PDB entry 4Y7N | X-ray diffraction, 3.30 A resolution | chains A and N of the 13 polymer chains in the assembly

== Chain A ==
Molecule: DNA-directed RNA polymerase II subunit RPB1
Organism: Saccharomyces cerevisiae (strain ATCC 204508 / S288c)
Notes: EC 2.7.7.6
UniProtKB: P04050 (RPB1_YEAST); numbering as in UniProt (aligned over 1-1733)
Chain sequence (1733 residues; numbered 1 to 1733; the number before each row is that of its first residue):
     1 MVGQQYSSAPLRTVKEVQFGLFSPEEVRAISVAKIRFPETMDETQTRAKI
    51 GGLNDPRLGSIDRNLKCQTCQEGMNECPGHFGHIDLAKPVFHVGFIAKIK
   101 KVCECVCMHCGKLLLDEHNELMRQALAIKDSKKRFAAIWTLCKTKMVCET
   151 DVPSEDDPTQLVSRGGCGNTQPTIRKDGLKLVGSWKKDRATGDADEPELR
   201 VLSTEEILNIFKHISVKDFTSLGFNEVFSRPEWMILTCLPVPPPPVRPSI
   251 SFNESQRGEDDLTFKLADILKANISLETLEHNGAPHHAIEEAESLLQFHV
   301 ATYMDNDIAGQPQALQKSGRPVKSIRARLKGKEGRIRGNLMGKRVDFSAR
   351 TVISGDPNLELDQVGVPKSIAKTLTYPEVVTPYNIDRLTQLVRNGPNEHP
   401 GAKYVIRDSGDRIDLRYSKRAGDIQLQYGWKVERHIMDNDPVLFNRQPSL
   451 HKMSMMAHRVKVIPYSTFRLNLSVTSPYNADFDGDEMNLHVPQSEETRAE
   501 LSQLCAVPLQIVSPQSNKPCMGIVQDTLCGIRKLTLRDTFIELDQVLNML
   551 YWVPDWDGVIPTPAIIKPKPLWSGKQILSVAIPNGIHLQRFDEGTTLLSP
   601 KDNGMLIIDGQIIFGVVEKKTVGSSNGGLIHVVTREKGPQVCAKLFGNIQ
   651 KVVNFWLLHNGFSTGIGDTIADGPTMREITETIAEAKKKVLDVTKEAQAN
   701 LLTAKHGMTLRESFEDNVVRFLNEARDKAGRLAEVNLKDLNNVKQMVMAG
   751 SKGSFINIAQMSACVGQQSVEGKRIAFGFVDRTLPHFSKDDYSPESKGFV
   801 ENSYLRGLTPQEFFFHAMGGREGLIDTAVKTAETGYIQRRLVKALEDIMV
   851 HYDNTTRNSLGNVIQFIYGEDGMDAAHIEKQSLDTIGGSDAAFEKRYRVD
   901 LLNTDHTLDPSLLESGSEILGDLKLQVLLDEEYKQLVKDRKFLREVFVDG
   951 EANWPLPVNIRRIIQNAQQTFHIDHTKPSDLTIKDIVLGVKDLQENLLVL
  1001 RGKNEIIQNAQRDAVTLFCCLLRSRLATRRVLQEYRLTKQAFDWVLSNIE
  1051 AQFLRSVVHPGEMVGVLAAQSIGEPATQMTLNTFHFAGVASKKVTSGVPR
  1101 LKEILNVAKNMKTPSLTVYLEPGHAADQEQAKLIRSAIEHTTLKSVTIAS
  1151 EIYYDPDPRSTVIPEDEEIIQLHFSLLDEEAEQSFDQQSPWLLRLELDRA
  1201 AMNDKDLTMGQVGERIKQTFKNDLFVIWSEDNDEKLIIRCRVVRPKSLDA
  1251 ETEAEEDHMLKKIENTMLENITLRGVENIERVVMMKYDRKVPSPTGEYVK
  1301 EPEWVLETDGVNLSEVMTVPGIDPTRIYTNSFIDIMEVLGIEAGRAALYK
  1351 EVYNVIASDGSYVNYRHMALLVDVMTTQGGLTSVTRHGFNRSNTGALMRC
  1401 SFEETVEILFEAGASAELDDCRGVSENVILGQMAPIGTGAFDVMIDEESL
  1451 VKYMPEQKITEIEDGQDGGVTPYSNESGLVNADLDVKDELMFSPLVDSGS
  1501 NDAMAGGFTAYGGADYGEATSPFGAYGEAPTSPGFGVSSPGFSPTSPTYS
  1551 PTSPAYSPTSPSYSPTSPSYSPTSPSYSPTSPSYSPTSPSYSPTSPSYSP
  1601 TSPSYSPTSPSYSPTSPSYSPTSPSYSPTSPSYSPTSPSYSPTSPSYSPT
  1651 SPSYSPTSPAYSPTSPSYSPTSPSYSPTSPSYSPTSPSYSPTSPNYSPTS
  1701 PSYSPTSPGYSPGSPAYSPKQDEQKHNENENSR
Disordered / not traced: 1-2, 149-150, 155-160, 187-198, 1082-1091, 1177-1186, 1244-1253, 1446-1733
Metal / ion sites: Zn2+ site 1: Cys67, Gln68, Cys70, Cys77, His80; Zn2+ site 2: Cys107, Cys110, Cys148, Cys167; Mg2+: Asp481, Asp483, Asp485 (shared with 1 residue of chain R)
Residues lining bound ligands: phosphomethylphosphonic acid guanylate ester (G2P): Arg446, Gln447, Pro448, Asn479, Asp481, Asp483, Thr831
Swiss-Prot annotation at these positions:
  - region: Pro248 to Asp260 (Lid loop), Asn306 to Lys323 (Rudder loop), Pro810 to Glu822 (Bridging helix)
  - binding site (Zn(2+)): Cys67, Cys70, Cys77, His80, Cys107, Cys110, Cys148, Cys167
  - binding site (Mg(2+)): Asp481, Asp483, Asp485
  - modified residue: Thr1471 (Phosphothreonine)
  - cross-link (Glycyl lysine isopeptide (Lys-Gly)): Lys695 (interchain with G-Cter in ubiquitin), Lys1246 (interchain with G-Cter in ubiquitin), Lys1350 (interchain with G-Cter in ubiquitin)
  - natural variant: Ser1653 to Pro1659 (deletion: In strain: A364A)
  - mutagenesis: Lys1246 (K1246R: Impairs ubiquitination during transcription stress)

== Chain N ==
Molecule: 14-nt DNA strand
Sequence (14 nucleotides; numbered 1 to 14; the number before each row is that of its first residue):
     1 CTGCTTATCGGTAG

== Interface between chain A and chain N ==
Pairs across the interface (7):
  Lys101(A) with DC4(N), salt bridge to the phosphate
  Trp139(A) with DT5(N), phosphate contact
  Lys143(A) with DT5(N), salt bridge to the phosphate
  Arg175(A) with DT6(N), salt bridge to the phosphate
  Asn1110(A) with DC1(N), phosphate contact
  His1387(A) with DT2(N), sugar contact; DG3(N), salt bridge to the phosphate

== Summary ==
The chain A/chain N interface involves 6 residues from each chain; the contacts include 4 salt bridges. Among
the polar pairs are Lys101(A)-DC4(N), Lys143(A)-DT5(N) and Arg175(A)-DT6(N). Chain A binds
phosphomethylphosphonic acid guanylate ester.
Here chain A is DNA-directed RNA polymerase II subunit RPB1 (Saccharomyces cerevisiae (strain ATCC 204508 /
S288c)) and chain N is a 14-nt DNA strand. Entry 4Y7N (The Structure Insight into 5-Carboxycytosine
Recognition by RNA Polymerase II during Transcription Elongation) was determined by X-ray diffraction together
with 4Y52 from the same study.
